Entry 8AIL (X-ray diffraction, 2.45 A resolution); this record covers chains I and J of the 6 polymer chains in the assembly.

== Chain I ==
Protein: Uracil-DNA glycosylase
From: Bacillus wiedmannii
Notes: EC 3.2.2.27
Reference sequence: A0A2C5A1M3 (A0A2C5A1M3_9BACI); numbering as in UniProt (aligned over 1-225)
Amino-acid sequence (225 residues; each row starts with the number of its first residue):
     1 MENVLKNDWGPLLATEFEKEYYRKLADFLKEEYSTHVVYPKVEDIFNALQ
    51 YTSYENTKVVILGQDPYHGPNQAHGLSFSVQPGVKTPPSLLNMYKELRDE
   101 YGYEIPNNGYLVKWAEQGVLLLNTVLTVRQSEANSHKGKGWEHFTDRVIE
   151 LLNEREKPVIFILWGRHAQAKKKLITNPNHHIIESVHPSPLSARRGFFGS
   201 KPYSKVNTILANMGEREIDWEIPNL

== Chain J ==
Protein: Bacillus phage VMY22 p56
From: Bacillus phage VMY22
Reference sequence: A0A0N9SK00 (A0A0N9SK00_9CAUD); numbering as in UniProt (aligned over 1-56)
Amino-acid sequence (56 residues; each row starts with the number of its first residue):
     1 MEGFKDSYTLIYVTRDEEGKMFDIKLENQTKEECEIIYGMITDEILIWNM
    51 ILEGMF
Unresolved in the structure: 1-3

== Interface between chain I and chain J ==
Pairs across the interface (36; chain I residue first):
  Gln64(I) - Glu33(J)
  Gln64(I) - Ile36(J)
  Asp65(I) - Met40(J)
  Pro66(I) - Met40(J)
  Tyr67(I) - Met40(J)  hydrophobic
  His68(I) - Tyr12(J)
  His68(I) - Met40(J)
  Lys85(I) - Glu17(J)  salt bridge
  Lys85(I) - Thr42(J)
  Thr86(I) - Thr42(J)
  Pro87(I) - Gly39(J)
  Pro87(I) - Met40(J)
  Pro87(I) - Thr42(J)
  Pro88(I) - Gly39(J)
  Pro88(I) - Ile41(J)
  Ser89(I) - Gly39(J)  hydrogen bond (backbone-backbone)
  Ser131(I) - Ile24(J)
  Ala133(I) - Leu26(J)
  Ala133(I) - Ile37(J)  hydrophobic
  Asn134(I) - Gln29(J)  hydrogen bond
  Asn134(I) - Glu33(J)
  Lys137(I) - Glu33(J)  salt bridge
  Gly165(I) - Glu32(J)
  Arg166(I) - Glu32(J)  hydrogen bond (backbone-side chain)
  His167(I) - Thr30(J)  hydrogen bond
  His167(I) - Glu32(J)  hydrogen bond (backbone-side chain)
  His167(I) - Glu33(J)
  His187(I) - Ile36(J)
  Ser189(I) - Glu35(J)  hydrogen bond (side chain-backbone)
  Ser189(I) - Gly39(J)
  Pro190(I) - Tyr38(J)  hydrophobic
  Pro190(I) - Gly39(J)
  Leu191(I) - Glu35(J)
  Leu191(I) - Tyr38(J)  hydrophobic
  Arg195(I) - Lys31(J)
  Arg195(I) - Glu35(J)  salt bridge
Other interface residues (no listed pair), chain I (26 interface residues in all): Gln72, Glu132, Ala168, Ser192
Other interface residues (no listed pair), chain J (19 interface residues in all): Phe22, Trp48

== In short ==
26 residues of chain I face 19 of chain J across their interface, with 6 hydrogen bonds and 3 salt bridges.
Among the polar pairs are Lys85(I)-Glu17(J), Lys137(I)-Glu33(J) and Arg195(I)-Glu35(J).
Chain I is Uracil-DNA glycosylase (Bacillus wiedmannii) and chain J is Bacillus phage VMY22 p56 (Bacillus
phage VMY22); the structure, Bacillus phage VMY22 p56 in complex with Bacillus weidmannii Ung, was determined
by X-ray diffraction, deposited together with 8AIN.
